7EVP - chains A and B of the 4 polymer chains in the assembly; structure by electron microscopy, 3.20 A resolution.

[Chain A (and B)]
Molecule: Beta sliding clamp
From: Staphylococcus aureus
Notes: chain B of this document is another copy of the same molecule, construct and numbering; everything in this record applies to it too
UniProtKB: P0A024 (DPO3B_STAAU); residues 1-377 here = UniProt positions 1-377
Amino-acid sequence (377 residues; numbered 1 to 377; the number before each row is that of its first residue):
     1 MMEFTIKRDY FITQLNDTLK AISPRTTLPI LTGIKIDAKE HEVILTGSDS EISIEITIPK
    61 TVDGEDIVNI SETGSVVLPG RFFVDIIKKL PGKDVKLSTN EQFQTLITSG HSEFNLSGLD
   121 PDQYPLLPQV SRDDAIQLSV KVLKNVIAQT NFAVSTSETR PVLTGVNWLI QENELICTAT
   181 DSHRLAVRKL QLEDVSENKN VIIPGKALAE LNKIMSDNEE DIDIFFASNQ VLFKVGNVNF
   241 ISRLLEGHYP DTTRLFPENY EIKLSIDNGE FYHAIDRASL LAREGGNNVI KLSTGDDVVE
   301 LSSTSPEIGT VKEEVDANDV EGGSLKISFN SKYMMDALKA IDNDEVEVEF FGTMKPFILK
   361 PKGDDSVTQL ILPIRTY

[How chain A and chain B interact]
Residue-residue contacts (56):
  Phe82(A) with Leu280(B); Leu281(B), hydrophobic; Glu284(B); Ile308(B), hydrophobic
  Asp85(A) with Leu280(B)
  Ile86(A) with Leu280(B), hydrophobic
  Lys89(A) with Asp276(B), salt bridge; Arg277(B); Leu280(B)
  Leu90(A) with Arg277(B)
  Pro91(A) with Arg277(B)
  His111(A) with Lys312(B); Glu314(B), hydrogen bond (side chain-backbone)
  Ser112(A) with Arg277(B); Glu313(B)
  Glu113(A) with Thr310(B); Val311(B); Lys312(B), hydrogen bond (backbone-backbone)
  Phe114(A) with Arg277(B); Leu281(B), hydrophobic; Thr310(B); Val311(B), hydrophobic
  Asn115(A) with Ile308(B); Gly309(B); Thr310(B), hydrogen bond (backbone-backbone)
  Leu116(A) with Ile308(B)
  Ser117(A) with Glu307(B); Ile308(B), hydrogen bond (backbone-backbone)
  Asp276(A) with Lys89(B), salt bridge
  Arg277(A) with Lys89(B); Leu90(B); Pro91(B); Ser112(B); Phe114(B)
  Leu280(A) with Phe82(B); Asp85(B); Ile86(B), hydrophobic; Lys89(B)
  Leu281(A) with Phe82(B), hydrophobic; Phe114(B), hydrophobic
  Glu284(A) with Phe82(B)
  Glu307(A) with Ser117(B)
  Ile308(A) with Phe82(B), hydrophobic; Asn115(B); Leu116(B); Ser117(B), hydrogen bond (backbone-backbone)
  Gly309(A) with Asn115(B)
  Thr310(A) with Glu113(B); Phe114(B); Asn115(B), hydrogen bond (backbone-backbone)
  Val311(A) with Glu113(B); Phe114(B), hydrophobic
  Lys312(A) with His111(B); Glu113(B), hydrogen bond (backbone-backbone)
  Glu313(A) with Ser112(B)
  Glu314(A) with His111(B), hydrogen bond (backbone-side chain)
Also at the interface, not in a pair above, chain A (27 interface residues in all): Asp316
Also at the interface, not in a pair above, chain B (27 interface residues in all): Asp316

[In short]
Chain A and chain B each contribute 27 residues to their interface, with 8 hydrogen bonds and 2 salt bridges.
Polar pairs include Lys89(A)-Asp276(B), His111(A)-Glu314(B) and Glu113(A)-Lys312(B).
Chain A and chain B are both Beta sliding clamp (Staphylococcus aureus); the structure, Cryo-EM structure of
the Gp168-beta-clamp complex, was determined by electron microscopy.
